4Z7U - chains A and H of the 5 polymer chains in the assembly; structure by X-ray diffraction, 2.70 A resolution.

# Chain A
Name: MHC class II HLA-DQ-alpha chain
Source organism: Homo sapiens
Reference sequence: Q30069 (Q30069_HUMAN); the construct lacks a stretch of the UniProt sequence, so the offset changes along the chain: -1 to 9 = UniProt 1-11; 10-181 = UniProt 13-184
Chain sequence (192 residues; row label = number of the first residue in the row; numbers below 1 keep their minus sign (Glu-1 is residue -1)):
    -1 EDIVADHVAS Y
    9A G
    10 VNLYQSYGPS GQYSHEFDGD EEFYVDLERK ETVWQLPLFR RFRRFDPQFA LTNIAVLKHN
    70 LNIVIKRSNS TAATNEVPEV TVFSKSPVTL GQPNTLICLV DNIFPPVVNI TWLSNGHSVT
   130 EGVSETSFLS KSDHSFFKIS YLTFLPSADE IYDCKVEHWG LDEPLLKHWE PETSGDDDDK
Disordered / not traced: -1, 181-189
Cystine bridges: Cys107-Cys163
Covalently attached groups: N-acetylglucosamine (NAG) linked to Asn118
Sequence notes: expression tag (182-189)

# Chain H
Name: T-cell receptor, S13 beta chain
Source organism: Homo sapiens
Chain sequence (245 residues; row label = number of the first residue in the row; note: 13 numbers in that range are skipped by the numbering (no residue carries them; nothing is unmodelled there)):
     1 DSGVTQTPKH LITATGQRVT LRCSPRSGD
    37 LSVYWYQQSL DQGLQFLIQY YN
    63 GEERAKGNIL
    74 ERFSAQQF
    83 PDLHSELNLS SLELGDSALY FCASSTTPG
  112A T
   112 GTETQYFGPG TRLLVLEDLK NVFPPEVAVF EPSEAEISHT QKATLVCLAT GFYPDHVELS
   172 WWVNGKEVHS GVCTDPQPLK EQPALNDSRY ALSSRLRVSA TFWQNPRNHF RCQVQFYGLS
   232 ENDEWTQDRA KPVTQIVSAE AWGRAD
Disordered / not traced: 257
Cystine bridges: Cys23-Cys104, Cys158-Cys223

# Interface between chain A and chain H
Residue-residue contacts - 11 pairs, chain A then chain H:
  Leu60(A) - Arg66(H)
  Thr61(A) - Arg66(H)  hydrogen bond
  Thr61(A) - Pro110(H)
  Ala64(A) - Tyr57(H)
  Ala64(A) - Arg66(H)
  Val65(A) - Tyr57(H)
  Val65(A) - Pro110(H)
  Lys67(A) - Glu64(H)  salt bridge
  His68(A) - Leu37(H)
  His68(A) - Tyr57(H)
  His68(A) - Asn58(H)
Interface residues without a listed pair, chain A (7 interface residues in all): Gln57

# In short
7 residues of chain A and 6 residues of chain H are in contact; the contacts include 1 hydrogen bond and 1
salt bridge. Polar contacts include Lys67(A)-Glu64(H) and Thr61(A)-Arg66(H). Covalently linked
N-acetylglucosamine: at Asn118(A).
Chain A is MHC class II HLA-DQ-alpha chain and chain H is T-cell receptor, S13 beta chain, both from Homo
sapiens; the structure, S13 complex, was determined by X-ray diffraction (same publication as 4Z7V and 4Z7W).
